Entry 9EGE (electron microscopy, 2.80 A resolution); this record covers chain A.

# Chain A
Name: Bile salt export pump
Source organism: Homo sapiens
Notes: EC 7.6.2.-
UniProt: O95342 (ABCBB_HUMAN); residues 1-1321 here = UniProt positions 1-1321
Sequence (1321 residues; numbered 1 to 1321; the number before each row is that of its first residue):
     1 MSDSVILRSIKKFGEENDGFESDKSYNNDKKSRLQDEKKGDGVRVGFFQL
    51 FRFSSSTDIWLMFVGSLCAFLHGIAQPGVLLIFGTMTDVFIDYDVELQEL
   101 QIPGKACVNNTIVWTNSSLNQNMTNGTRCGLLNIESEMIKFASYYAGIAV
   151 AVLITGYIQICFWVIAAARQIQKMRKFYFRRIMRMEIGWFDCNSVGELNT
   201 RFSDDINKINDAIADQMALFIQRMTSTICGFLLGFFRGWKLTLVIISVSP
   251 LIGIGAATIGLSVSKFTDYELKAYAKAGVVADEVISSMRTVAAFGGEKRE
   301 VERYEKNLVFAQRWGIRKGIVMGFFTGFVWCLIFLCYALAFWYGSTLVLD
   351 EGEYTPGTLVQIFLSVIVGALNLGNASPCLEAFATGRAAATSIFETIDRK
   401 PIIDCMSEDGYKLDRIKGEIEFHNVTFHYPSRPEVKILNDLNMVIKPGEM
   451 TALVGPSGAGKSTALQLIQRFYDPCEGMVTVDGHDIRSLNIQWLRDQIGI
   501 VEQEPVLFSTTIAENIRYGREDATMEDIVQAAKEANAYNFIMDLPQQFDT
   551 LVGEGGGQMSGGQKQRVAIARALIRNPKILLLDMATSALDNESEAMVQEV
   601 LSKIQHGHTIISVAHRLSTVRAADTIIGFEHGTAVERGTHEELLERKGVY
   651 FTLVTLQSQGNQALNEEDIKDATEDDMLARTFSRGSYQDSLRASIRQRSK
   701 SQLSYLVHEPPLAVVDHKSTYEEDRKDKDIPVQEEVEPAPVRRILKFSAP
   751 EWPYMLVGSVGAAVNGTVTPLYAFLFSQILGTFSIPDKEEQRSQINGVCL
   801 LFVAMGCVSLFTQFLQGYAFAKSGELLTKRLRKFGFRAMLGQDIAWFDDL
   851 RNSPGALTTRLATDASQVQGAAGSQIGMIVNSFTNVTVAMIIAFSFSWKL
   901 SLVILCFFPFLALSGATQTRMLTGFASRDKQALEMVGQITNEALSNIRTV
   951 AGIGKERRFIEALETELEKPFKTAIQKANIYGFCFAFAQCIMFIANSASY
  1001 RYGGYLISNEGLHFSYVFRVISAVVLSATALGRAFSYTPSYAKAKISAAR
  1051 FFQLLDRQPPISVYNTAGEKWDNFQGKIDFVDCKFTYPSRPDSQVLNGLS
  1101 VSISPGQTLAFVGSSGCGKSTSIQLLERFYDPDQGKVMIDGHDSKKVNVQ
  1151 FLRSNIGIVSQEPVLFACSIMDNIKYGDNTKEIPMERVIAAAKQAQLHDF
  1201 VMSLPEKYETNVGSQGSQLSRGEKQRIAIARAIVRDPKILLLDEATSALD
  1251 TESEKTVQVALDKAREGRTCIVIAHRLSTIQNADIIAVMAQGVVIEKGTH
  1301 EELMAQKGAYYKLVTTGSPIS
Disordered / not traced: 1-43, 660-685, 720-735, 1316-1321
UniProt features mapped onto this chain:
  - region: F651 to A672 (Interaction with HAX1), Y1311 to V1314 (Mediates internalization from the plasma membrane)
  - binding site (ATP): G455 to S462, G1113 to S1120
  - modified residue: T586 (Phosphothreonine), S587 (Phosphoserine), S690 (Phosphoserine), S701 (Phosphoserine), S704 (Phosphoserine), S1214 (Phosphoserine), S1321 (Phosphoserine)
  - glycosylation (N-linked (GlcNAc...) asparagine): N109, N116, N122, N125
What the authors report for this chain:
  - disease-associated variants - V284L, E297G (Tm change -9.83 degC), R948C (Tm change -4.0 degC), R1128C, R1153C, R1231W, R1268Q: decreased stability
  - disease-associated variants - E186G, L198P, V284A, R432T, V444A, D482G (Tm change -1.1 degC): unchanged stability
  - disease-associated variants - V284A, R432T, V444A: unchanged localization
  - disease-associated variants - E186G, L198P, V284L, E297G, D482G, R948C, R1128C, R1153C, R1231W, R1268Q: decreased localization
  - disease-associated variants - E297G: decreased expression
  - contacts within the chain: G295-E297, G296-E297 (hydrogen bond), E297-R1153, R1128-D1131 (salt bridge), R1128-S1144 (backbone contact), R1128-V1147 (backbone contact), A292-R1153 (backbone contact), R1128-R1153 (backbone contact), V1164-R1231 (hydrogen bond)
  - mutagenesis - V284A, V444A: unchanged stability

# Overview
Curated annotation (UniProt) lists 16 ATP-binding residues. The paper reports that E186G, L198P and V284L,
among others, reduce localization; contacts within the chain involving E297, G295 and G296 among others; 13
substitutions were tested in all.
Chain A is Bile salt export pump (Homo sapiens); the structure, BSEP Apo Structure in GDN, was determined by
electron microscopy together with 9N1Y from the same study.
